Entry 8X01 (electron microscopy, 3.01 A resolution); this record covers chains A and B of the 5 polymer chains in the assembly.

[Chain A]
Molecule: RNA-directed RNA polymerase L
Organism: Mumps orthorubulavirus
Notes: EC 2.7.7.48, 3.6.1.-, 2.7.7.88, 2.1.1.-
UniProt: C0JJA4 (C0JJA4_9MONO); numbering as in UniProt (aligned over 1-2261)
Amino-acid sequence (2261 residues; row label = number of the first residue in the row):
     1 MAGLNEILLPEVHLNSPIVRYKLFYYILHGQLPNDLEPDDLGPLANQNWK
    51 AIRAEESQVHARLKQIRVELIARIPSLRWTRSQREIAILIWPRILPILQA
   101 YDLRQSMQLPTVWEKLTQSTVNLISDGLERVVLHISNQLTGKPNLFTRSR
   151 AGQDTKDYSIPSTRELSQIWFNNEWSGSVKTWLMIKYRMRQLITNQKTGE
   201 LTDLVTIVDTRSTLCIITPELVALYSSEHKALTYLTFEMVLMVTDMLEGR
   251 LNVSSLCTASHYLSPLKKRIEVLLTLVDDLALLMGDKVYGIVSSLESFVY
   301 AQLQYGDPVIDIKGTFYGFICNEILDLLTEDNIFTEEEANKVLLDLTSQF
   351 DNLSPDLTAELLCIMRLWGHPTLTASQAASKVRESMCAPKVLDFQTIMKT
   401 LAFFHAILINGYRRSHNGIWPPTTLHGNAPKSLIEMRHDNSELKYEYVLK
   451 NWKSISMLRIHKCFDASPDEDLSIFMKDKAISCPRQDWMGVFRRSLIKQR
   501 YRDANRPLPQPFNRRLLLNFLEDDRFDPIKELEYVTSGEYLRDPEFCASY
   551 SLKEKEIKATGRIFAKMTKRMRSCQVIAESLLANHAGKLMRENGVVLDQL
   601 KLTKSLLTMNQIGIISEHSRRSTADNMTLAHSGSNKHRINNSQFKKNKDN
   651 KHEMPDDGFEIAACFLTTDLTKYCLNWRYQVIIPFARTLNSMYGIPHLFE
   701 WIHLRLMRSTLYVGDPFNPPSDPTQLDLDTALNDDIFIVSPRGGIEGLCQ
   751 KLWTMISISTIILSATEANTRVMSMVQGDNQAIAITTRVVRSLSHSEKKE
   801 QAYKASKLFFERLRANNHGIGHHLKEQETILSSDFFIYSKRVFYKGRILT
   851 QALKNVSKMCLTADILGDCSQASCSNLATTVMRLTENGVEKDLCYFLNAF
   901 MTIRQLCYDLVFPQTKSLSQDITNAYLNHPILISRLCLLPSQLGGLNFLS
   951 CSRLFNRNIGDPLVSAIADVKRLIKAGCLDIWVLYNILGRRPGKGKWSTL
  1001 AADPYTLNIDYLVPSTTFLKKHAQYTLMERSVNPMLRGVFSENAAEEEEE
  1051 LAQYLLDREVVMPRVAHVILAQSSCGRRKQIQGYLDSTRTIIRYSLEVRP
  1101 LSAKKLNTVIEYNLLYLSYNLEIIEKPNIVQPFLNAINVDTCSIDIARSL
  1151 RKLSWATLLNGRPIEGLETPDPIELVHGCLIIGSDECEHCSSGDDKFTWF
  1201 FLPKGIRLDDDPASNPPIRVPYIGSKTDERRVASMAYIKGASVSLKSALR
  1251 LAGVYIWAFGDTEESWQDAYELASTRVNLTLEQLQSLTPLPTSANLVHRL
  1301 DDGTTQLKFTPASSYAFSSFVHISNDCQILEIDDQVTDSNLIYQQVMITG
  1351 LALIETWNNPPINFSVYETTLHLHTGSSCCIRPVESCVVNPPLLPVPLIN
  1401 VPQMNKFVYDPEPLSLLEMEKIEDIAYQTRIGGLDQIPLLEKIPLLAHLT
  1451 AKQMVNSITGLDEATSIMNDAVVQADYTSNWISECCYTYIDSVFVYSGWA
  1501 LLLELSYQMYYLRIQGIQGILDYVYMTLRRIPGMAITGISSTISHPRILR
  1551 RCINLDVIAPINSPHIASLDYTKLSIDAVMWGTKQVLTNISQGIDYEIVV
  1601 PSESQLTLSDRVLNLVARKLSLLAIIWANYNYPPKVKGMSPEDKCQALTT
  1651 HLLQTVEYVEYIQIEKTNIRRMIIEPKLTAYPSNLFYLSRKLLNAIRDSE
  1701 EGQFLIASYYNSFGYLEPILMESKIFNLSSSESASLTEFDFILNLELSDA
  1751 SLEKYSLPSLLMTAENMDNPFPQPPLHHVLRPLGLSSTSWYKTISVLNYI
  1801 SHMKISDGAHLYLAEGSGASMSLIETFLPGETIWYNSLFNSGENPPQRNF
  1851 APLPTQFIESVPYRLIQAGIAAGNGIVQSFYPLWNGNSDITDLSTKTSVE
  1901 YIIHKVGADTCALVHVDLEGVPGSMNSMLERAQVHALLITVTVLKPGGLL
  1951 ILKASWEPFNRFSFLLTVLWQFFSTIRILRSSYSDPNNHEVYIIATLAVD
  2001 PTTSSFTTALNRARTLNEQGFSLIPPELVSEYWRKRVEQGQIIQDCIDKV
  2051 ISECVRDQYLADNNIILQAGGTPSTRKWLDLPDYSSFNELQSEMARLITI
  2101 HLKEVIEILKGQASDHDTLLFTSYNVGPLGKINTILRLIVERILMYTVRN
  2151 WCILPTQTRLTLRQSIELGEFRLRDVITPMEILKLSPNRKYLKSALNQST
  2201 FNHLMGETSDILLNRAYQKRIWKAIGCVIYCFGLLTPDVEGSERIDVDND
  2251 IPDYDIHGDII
Disordered / not traced: 1-3, 152-157, 619-657, 1229-1231, 1300-1307, 1331-1336, 1416-2261
Metal / ion sites: Zn2+ site 1: Cys-1142, Cys-1379, Cys-1380; Zn2+ site 2: Cys-1187, Cys-1190, His-1372, His-1374
UniProt features mapped onto this chain:
  - natural variant: Asp-311 (D311G: In strain: Isolate Jeryl Lynn-CK4)

[Chain B]
Molecule: Phosphoprotein
Organism: Mumps orthorubulavirus
UniProt: C0JJ97 (C0JJ97_9MONO); residue numbers follow UniProt; this construct covers 1-391
Amino-acid sequence (391 residues; each row starts with the number of its first residue):
     1 MDQFIKQDETGDLIETGMNVANHFLSTPIQGTNSLSKASILPGVAPVLIG
    51 NPEQKNIQHPTASHQGSKTKGRGSGVRSIIVSPSEAGNGGTQIPEPLFAQ
   101 TGQGGIVTTVYQDPTIQPTGSYRSVELAKIGKERMINRFVEKPRTSTPVT
   151 EFKRGGPGAAAQGQTIQEEGIDGNGASAGSKERSGSLSGATLYAHLSLPQ
   201 QDSTPANVGIAPQSAISANEIMDLLRGMDARLQHLEQKVDKVLAQGSMVT
   251 QIKNELSTVKTTLATIEGMMATVKIMDPGNPTGVPVDELRRSFSDHVTIV
   301 SGPGDVSFSSSEKPTLYLDELARPVSKPRPAKQTKSQPVKDLAGQKVMIT
   351 KMITDCVANPQMKQAFEQRLAKASTEDALNDIKRDIIRSAI
Disordered / not traced: 1-217, 287-391
UniProt features mapped onto this chain:
  - modified residue: Thr-10 (Phosphothreonine), Thr-16 (Phosphothreonine), Thr-91 (Phosphothreonine), Thr-150 (Phosphothreonine), Thr-165 (Phosphothreonine), Ser-188 (Phosphoserine), Thr-250 (Phosphothreonine), Ser-257 (Phosphoserine), Thr-258 (Phosphothreonine), Thr-282 (Phosphothreonine), Ser-292 (Phosphoserine), Ser-294 (Phosphoserine), Thr-298 (Phosphothreonine), Ser-301 (Phosphoserine), Ser-374 (Phosphoserine), Thr-375 (Phosphothreonine)
  - natural variant: Asn-56 (N56T: In strain: Isolate Jeryl Lynn-CK4)

[Chain A / chain B interface]
Residue-residue contacts (38; chain A residue first):
  Phe-394(A) / Met-269(B)  hydrophobic
  Phe-394(A) / Thr-272(B)
  Phe-394(A) / Val-273(B)  hydrophobic
  Phe-394(A) / Met-276(B)  hydrophobic
  Met-398(A) / Thr-272(B)
  His-426(A) / Ala-264(B)
  His-426(A) / Gly-268(B)
  Asn-428(A) / Thr-261(B)
  Asn-428(A) / Thr-265(B)  hydrogen bond
  Lys-453(A) / Thr-265(B)
  Met-457(A) / Gly-268(B)
  Met-457(A) / Met-269(B)
  Arg-459(A) / Val-284(B)
  Leu-541(A) / Pro-281(B)  hydrophobic
  Tyr-679(A) / Met-276(B)
  Tyr-679(A) / Asp-277(B)
  Tyr-679(A) / Pro-278(B)  hydrophobic
  Tyr-679(A) / Thr-282(B)
  Gln-680(A) / Met-276(B)
  Gln-680(A) / Pro-278(B)
  Ile-683(A) / Ile-275(B)
  Ile-683(A) / Met-276(B)  hydrophobic
  Ile-683(A) / Thr-282(B)
  Arg-687(A) / Ile-275(B)
  Arg-687(A) / Val-284(B)
  Ser-691(A) / Val-284(B)
  Gly-694(A) / Val-286(B)
  Pro-696(A) / Gly-283(B)
  Pro-696(A) / Val-284(B)  hydrogen bond (backbone-backbone)
  His-697(A) / Pro-281(B)
  His-697(A) / Thr-282(B)  hydrogen bond (side chain-backbone)
  Glu-700(A) / Thr-282(B)
  Leu-704(A) / Pro-278(B)
  Leu-704(A) / Pro-281(B)  hydrophobic
  Met-707(A) / Pro-278(B)  hydrophobic
  Arg-708(A) / Pro-278(B)
  Arg-708(A) / Gly-279(B)  hydrogen bond (side chain-backbone)
  Arg-708(A) / Pro-281(B)
Also at the interface, not in a pair above, chain A (24 interface residues in all): Ile-397, Gly-427, Pro-684, Asn-690
Also at the interface, not in a pair above, chain B (20 interface residues in all): Glu-267, Asn-280, Pro-285

[In short]
The interface between chain A and chain B involves 24 residues on one side and 20 on the other, with 4
hydrogen bonds. Among the polar pairs are Asn-428(A)/Thr-265(B), His-697(A)/Thr-282(B) and
Arg-708(A)/Gly-279(B). Cys-1142(A), Cys-1379(A) and Cys-1380(A) form the Zn2+ site 1.
Chain A is RNA-directed RNA polymerase L and chain B is Phosphoprotein, both from Mumps orthorubulavirus; the
structure, Structure of the Mumps Virus L Protein (state2) Bound by Phosphoprotein Tetramer, was determined by
electron microscopy (same publication as 8IZL and 8YXM).
